Entry 3C7V (X-ray diffraction, 2.07 A resolution); this record covers chains A and B.

Chain A:
Molecule: Beta-lactamase
Organism: Escherichia coli
Notes: EC 3.5.2.6; engineered mutation(s): Y51A
UniProtKB: Q79DR3 (Q79DR3_ECOLX); residues 26-288 here correspond to UniProt positions 24-286 (UniProt number = residue number - 2)
Amino-acid sequence (263 residues; row label = number of the first residue in the row):
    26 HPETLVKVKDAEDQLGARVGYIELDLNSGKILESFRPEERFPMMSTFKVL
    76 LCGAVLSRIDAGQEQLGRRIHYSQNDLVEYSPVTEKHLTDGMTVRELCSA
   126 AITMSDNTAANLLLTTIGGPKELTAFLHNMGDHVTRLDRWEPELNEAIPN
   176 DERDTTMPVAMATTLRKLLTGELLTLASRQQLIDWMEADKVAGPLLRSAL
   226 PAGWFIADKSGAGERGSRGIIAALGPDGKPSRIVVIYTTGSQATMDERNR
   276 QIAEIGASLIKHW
Disulfide bonds: Cys77-Cys123
Reported in the primary citation:
  - conformationally variable residues (side-chain flip): Gln99
  - mutagenesis - S70A (500-fold): decreased catalytic activity on cephalosporin C

Chain B:
Molecule: Beta-lactamase inhibitory protein
Organism: Streptomyces clavuligerus
UniProtKB: P35804 (BLIP_STRCL); residues 1-165 here correspond to UniProt positions 37-201 (UniProt number = residue number + 36)
Amino-acid sequence (165 residues; numbered 1 to 165; the number before each row is that of its first residue):
     1 AGVMTGAKFTQIQFGMTRQQVLDIAGAENCETGGSFGDSIHCRGHAAGDY
    51 AAYATFGFTSAAADAKVDSKSQEKLLAPSAPTLTLAKFNQVTVGMTRAQV
   101 LATVGQGSCTTWSEYYPAYPSTAGVTLSLSCFDVDGYSSTGFYRGSAHLW
   151 FTDGVLQGKRQWDLV
Disulfide bonds: Cys30-Cys42, Cys109-Cys131
Differences from the reference sequence: engineered mutation Ala51 (Tyr87 in P35804)
Reported in the primary citation:
  - mutagenesis - Y51A (1-2-fold): unchanged binding to Beta-lactamase (chain A)

Chain A / chain B interface:
Pairs across the interface (58; chain A residue first):
  Ser70(A) - Asp49(B)
  Gln99(A) - Ser128(B)  hydrogen bond
  Gln99(A) - His148(B)  hydrogen bond
  Gln99(A) - Trp150(B)
  Asn100(A) - Trp150(B)
  Asn100(A) - Arg160(B)  hydrogen bond (backbone-side chain)
  Leu102(A) - Trp112(B)  hydrophobic
  Leu102(A) - His148(B)
  Leu102(A) - Trp162(B)
  Val103(A) - Trp112(B)
  Val103(A) - Trp162(B)  hydrophobic
  Glu104(A) - Glu73(B)
  Glu104(A) - Lys74(B)  salt bridge
  Glu104(A) - Gly141(B)
  Glu104(A) - Phe142(B)
  Glu104(A) - Tyr143(B)  hydrogen bond (side chain-backbone)
  Tyr105(A) - Ala47(B)  hydrogen bond (side chain-backbone)
  Tyr105(A) - Gly48(B)  hydrogen bond (side chain-backbone)
  Tyr105(A) - Glu73(B)  hydrogen bond (backbone-side chain)
  Tyr105(A) - Lys74(B)
  Tyr105(A) - Gly141(B)  hydrogen bond (side chain-backbone)
  Tyr105(A) - Phe142(B)  hydrophobic
  Ser106(A) - Tyr53(B)
  Ser106(A) - Glu73(B)  hydrogen bond (backbone-side chain)
  Pro107(A) - Phe36(B)
  Pro107(A) - His41(B)
  Pro107(A) - Tyr50(B)  hydrophobic
  Pro107(A) - Tyr53(B)
  Val108(A) - Ser35(B)
  Glu110(A) - Ser71(B)  hydrogen bond
  Glu110(A) - Trp112(B)
  Glu110(A) - Ser113(B)  hydrogen bond
  Lys111(A) - Phe36(B)
  Lys111(A) - Ser39(B)
  His112(A) - Ser35(B)
  Met129(A) - Phe36(B)  hydrophobic
  Met129(A) - Tyr50(B)
  Ser130(A) - Asp49(B)  hydrogen bond
  Pro167(A) - Trp162(B)
  Glu168(A) - Trp162(B)
  Asn170(A) - Phe142(B)
  Lys215(A) - Glu31(B)  salt bridge
  Val216(A) - Asp49(B)
  Val216(A) - Tyr50(B)  hydrophobic
  Lys234(A) - Asp49(B)  salt bridge
  Ser235(A) - Asp49(B)  hydrogen bond
  Gly236(A) - Asp49(B)
  Ala237(A) - Gly48(B)
  Ala237(A) - Asp49(B)
  Ala237(A) - Phe142(B)
  Gly238(A) - Phe142(B)
  Glu239(A) - Phe142(B)
  Glu239(A) - Tyr143(B)
  Glu239(A) - Arg144(B)  salt bridge
  Arg240(A) - Arg144(B)
  Arg243(A) - Asp49(B)  salt bridge
  Met270(A) - Ala46(B)
  Met270(A) - Gly48(B)
Other interface residues (no listed pair), chain A (31 interface residues in all): Asp101, Thr114
Other interface residues (no listed pair), chain B (31 interface residues in all): Gly37, Ala51, Thr55, Tyr115, Thr140, Lys159
From the paper, about this interface:
  - residue pairs: Gln99(A)-His148(B) (hydrogen bond), Asn100(A)-Arg160(B) (hydrogen bond), Glu104(A)-Tyr143(B), Tyr105(A)-Glu73(B), Tyr105(A)-Gly141(B), Ser106(A)-Glu73(B), Glu110(A)-Ser113(B) (hydrogen bond), Glu110(A)-Ser71(B), Ser130(A)-Asp49(B) (hydrogen bond), Ser235(A)-Asp49(B) (hydrogen bond), Arg243(A)-Asp49(B) (hydrogen bond)
  - hot spots on chain B (mutagenesis) - D49A: decreased binding to Beta-lactamase (chain A)
  - hot spots on chain B (mutagenesis) - F36A, H41A, Y53A, K74A, W112A, F142A, H148A, W150A, R160A: decreased binding to Beta-lactamase (chain A) (citing earlier work)

Overview:
The chain A/chain B interface involves 31 residues from each chain, with 13 hydrogen bonds and 5 salt bridges.
Polar contacts include Glu104(A)-Lys74(B), Lys215(A)-Glu31(B) and Lys234(A)-Asp49(B). The authors report
hydrogen bonds between Gln99(A) and His148(B), Asn100(A) and Arg160(B) and Glu110(A) and Ser113(B) among
others; contacts between Glu104(A) and Tyr143(B), Tyr105(A) and Glu73(B) and Tyr105(A) and Gly141(B) among
others. From the paper: D49A, F36A and H41A of chain B, among others, reduce binding to Beta-lactamase (chain
A); conformational variability at Gln99(A); 12 substitutions were tested in all.
Here chain A is Beta-lactamase (Escherichia coli) and chain B is Beta-lactamase inhibitory protein
(Streptomyces clavuligerus). Entry 3C7V (Structural Insight into the Kinetics and Delta-Cp of interactions
between TEM-1 Beta-Lactamase and BLIP) was determined by X-ray diffraction, deposited together with 3C7U.
